3FO2 - chains A and B of the 4 polymer chains in the assembly; structure by X-ray diffraction, 2.18 A resolution.

# Chain A
Name: Catalytic antibody Fab 13G5 kappa light chain chimera
Organism: Mus musculus, Homo sapiens
Notes: antibody fragment or engineered binder
Amino-acid sequence (219 residues; numbered 1 to 219; the number before each row is that of its first residue):
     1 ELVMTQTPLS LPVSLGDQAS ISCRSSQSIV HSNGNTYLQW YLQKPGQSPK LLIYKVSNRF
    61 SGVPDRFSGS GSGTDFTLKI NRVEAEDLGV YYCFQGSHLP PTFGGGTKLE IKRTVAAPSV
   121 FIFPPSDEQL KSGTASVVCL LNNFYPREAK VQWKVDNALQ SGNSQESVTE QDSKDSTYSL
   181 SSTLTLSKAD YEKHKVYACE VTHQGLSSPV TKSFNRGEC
Not modelled in the structure: 217-219
Sequence notes: engineered mutation Gln39 (Glu in 3FO2)
Disulfides: Cys23-Cys93, Cys139-Cys199
Ligand contacts: BZH (5-[(2-amino-1H-benzimidazol-6-yl)amino]-5-oxopentanoic acid): His31, Phe94, Gly96, Ser97, His98, Leu99, Pro101

# Chain B
Name: Catalytic antibody Fab 13G5 IgG2b heavy chain chimera
Organism: Mus musculus, Homo sapiens
Notes: antibody fragment or engineered binder
Amino-acid sequence (229 residues; numbered 1 to 229; the number before each row is that of its first residue):
     1 DVQLLESGPG LVAPSQSLSI TCTVSGFSLT NYGVDWVRQP PGKGLEWVGV IWSGGSTNYN
    61 SALMSRLSIS KDNSKSQVFL KMNSLQTDDT AVYYCAKHWG GYYIPYGMDH WGQGTTVTVS
   121 SASTKGPSVF PLAPSSKSTS GGTAALGCLV KDYFPEPVTV SWNSGALTSG VHTFPAVLQS
   181 SGLYSLSSVV TVPSSSLGTQ TYICNVNHKP SNTKVDKKVE PKSCDKTHT
Not modelled in the structure: 135-141, 222-229
Disulfides: Cys22-Cys95, Cys148-Cys204
Ligand contacts: BZH (5-[(2-amino-1H-benzimidazol-6-yl)amino]-5-oxopentanoic acid): Asp35, Trp47, Val50, Trp52, His98, Ile104, Pro105, Met108

# How chain A and chain B interact
Contacting residue pairs (69; chain A residue first):
  Glu1(A) with Ser61(B), hydrogen bond
  His31(A) with Ile104(B)
  Tyr37(A) with Ile104(B); Pro105(B)
  Gln39(A) with Tyr106(B), hydrogen bond (side chain-backbone); Gly107(B)
  Tyr41(A) with Gly107(B); Met108(B), hydrogen bond (side chain-backbone)
  Gln43(A) with Gln39(B), hydrogen bond; Tyr94(B), hydrogen bond
  Ser48(A) with Tyr94(B); Trp111(B); Gly112(B), hydrogen bond (side chain-backbone); Gln113(B)
  Pro49(A) with Leu45(B), hydrophobic; Trp111(B)
  Leu51(A) with Gly107(B)
  Tyr54(A) with Trp99(B); Tyr106(B)
  Lys55(A) with Tyr106(B)
  Phe60(A) with Trp99(B), hydrophobic; Asp109(B)
  Tyr92(A) with Gln39(B), hydrogen bond; Lys43(B); Gly44(B); Leu45(B)
  Phe94(A) with Met108(B), hydrophobic
  Gly96(A) with Ile104(B)
  Leu99(A) with Asn58(B)
  Pro100(A) with Trp47(B), hydrophobic
  Pro101(A) with Trp47(B)
  Phe103(A) with Leu45(B); Trp47(B); Met108(B), hydrophobic
  Phe121(A) with Ala145(B), hydrophobic
  Phe123(A) with Leu132(B); Ala133(B); Ala145(B)
  Ser126(A) with Phe130(B); Pro131(B)
  Glu128(A) with Val129(B); Phe130(B); Pro131(B); Lys217(B), salt bridge
  Gln129(A) with Phe130(B); Lys151(B)
  Ser132(A) with Phe130(B)
  Ser136(A) with Leu149(B); Lys151(B)
  Leu140(A) with Ala145(B), hydrophobic; Phe174(B), hydrophobic; Val189(B), hydrophobic
  Asn142(A) with His172(B); Thr191(B), hydrogen bond
  Asn143(A) with His172(B), hydrogen bond
  Gln165(A) with Val177(B); Leu178(B); Gln179(B)
  Glu166(A) with Val177(B)
  Ser167(A) with Phe174(B); Pro175(B), hydrogen bond (side chain-backbone); Val177(B)
  Val168(A) with Pro175(B)
  Thr169(A) with Phe174(B); Pro175(B)
  Ser179(A) with His172(B); Phe174(B)
  Leu180(A) with Phe174(B)
  Ser181(A) with Phe174(B)
Interface residues without a listed pair, chain A (41 interface residues in all): Asn33, Asn35, Gln47, Thr134
Interface residues without a listed pair, chain B (41 interface residues in all): Val37, Glu46, Tyr59, Thr143, Leu146, Ser187

# Summary
The chain A/chain B interface involves 41 residues from each chain; the contacts include 10 hydrogen bonds and
1 salt bridge. Polar contacts include Glu128(A)-Lys217(B), Glu1(A)-Ser61(B) and Gln39(A)-Tyr106(B). Compound
BZH is bound between chain A and chain B.
Here chain A is Catalytic antibody Fab 13G5 kappa light chain chimera and chain B is Catalytic antibody Fab
13G5 IgG2b heavy chain chimera, both from Mus musculus, Homo sapiens. Entry 3FO2 (Crystal structure of hapten
complex of catalytic elimination antibody 13G5 (Glu(L39)Gln mutant)) was determined by X-ray diffraction
together with 3FO0 and 3FO1 from the same study.
